7NKE - chains C and D of the 4 polymer chains in the assembly; structure by X-ray diffraction, 2.35 A resolution.

Chain C:
Name: Retinoic acid receptor RXR-alpha
Organism: Homo sapiens
Reference sequence: P19793 (RXRA_HUMAN); numbering as in UniProt (aligned over 223-462)
Sequence (244 residues; numbered 219 to 462; the number before each row is that of its first residue):
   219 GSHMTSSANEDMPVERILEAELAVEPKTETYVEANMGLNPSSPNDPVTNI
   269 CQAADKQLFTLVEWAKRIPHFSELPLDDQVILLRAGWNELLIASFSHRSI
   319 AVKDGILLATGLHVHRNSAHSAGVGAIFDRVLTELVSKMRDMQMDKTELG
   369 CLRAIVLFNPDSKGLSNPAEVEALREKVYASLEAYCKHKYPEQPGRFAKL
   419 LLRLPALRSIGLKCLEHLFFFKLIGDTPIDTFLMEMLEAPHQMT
Not modelled in the structure: 219-227, 245-261, 458-462
Differences from the reference sequence: expression tag (219-222)
Residues lining bound ligands: 2,4-ditert-butylphenol (UGW): Val-265, Ile-268, Ala-272, Trp-305, Asn-306, Leu-309, Ile-310, Phe-313, Ile-324, Leu-326, Val-342, Ile-345, Phe-346, Val-349, Cys-432, His-435, Leu-436, Phe-439
UniProt features mapped onto this chain:
  - region: Arg-348 to Gly-368 (Required for nuclear export)
  - binding site (9-cis-retinoate): Arg-316, Ala-327
  - binding site (all-trans-retinoate): Arg-316, Ala-327
  - modified residue (Phosphoserine): Ser-259, Ser-260
  - mutagenesis: Val-280 (V280A: Abolished ubiquitination and degradation by UBR5), Glu-352 to Thr-462 (No impact on acetylation by EP300), Met-357 to Met-360 (Abolishes nuclear export), Leu-418 to Leu-430 (Abolishes nuclear localization), Glu-434 (E434N/Q/K/A: As a heterodimer with NR1H4, impairs interaction with coactivator NCOA1. Impairs transcriptional activity)
What the authors report for this chain:
  - binding site for 2,4-ditert-butylphenol: Cys-432

Chain D:
Name: Nuclear receptor coactivator 2
Reference sequence: Q15596 (NCOA2_HUMAN); residues 686-698 here = UniProt positions 686-698
Sequence (13 residues; numbered 686 to 698; the number before each row is that of its first residue):
   686 KHKILHRLLQDSS
Not modelled in the structure: 686, 697-698

Chain C / chain D interface:
Contacting residue pairs (26):
  Phe-277(C) with Leu-693(D), hydrophobic
  Val-280(C) with Leu-690(D), hydrophobic; Leu-693(D); Leu-694(D), hydrophobic
  Lys-284(C) with Leu-693(D), hydrogen bond (side chain-backbone); Leu-694(D); Asp-696(D)
  Leu-294(C) with His-691(D); Leu-694(D), hydrophobic
  Gln-297(C) with Leu-694(D)
  Val-298(C) with His-687(D); Leu-690(D); His-691(D); Leu-694(D), hydrophobic
  Leu-301(C) with Leu-690(D), hydrophobic
  Arg-302(C) with His-687(D), hydrogen bond; Leu-690(D)
  Thr-449(C) with Ile-689(D)
  Phe-450(C) with Ile-689(D), hydrophobic; Leu-690(D); Leu-693(D), hydrophobic
  Glu-453(C) with His-687(D); Lys-688(D), hydrogen bond (side chain-backbone); Ile-689(D), hydrogen bond (side chain-backbone); Leu-690(D), hydrogen bond (side chain-backbone)
  Glu-456(C) with His-687(D), salt bridge
Also at the interface, not in a pair above, chain C (17 interface residues in all): Glu-281, Phe-289, Asp-295, Met-454, Ala-457
Also at the interface, not in a pair above, chain D (9 interface residues in all): Gln-695

Overview:
Chain C and chain D form an interface of 17 and 9 residues respectively, with 5 hydrogen bonds and 1 salt
bridge. Polar pairs include Glu-456(C)/His-687(D), Lys-284(C)/Leu-693(D) and Arg-302(C)/His-687(D). Chain C
binds 2,4-ditert-butylphenol. From the paper: a binding site for 2,4-ditert-butylphenol at Cys-432(C).
Chain C is Retinoic acid receptor RXR-alpha (Homo sapiens) and chain D is Nuclear receptor coactivator 2; the
structure, Crystal structure of human RXRalpha ligand binding domain in complex with 2,4-di-tert-butylphenol
and a coactivator fragment, was determined by X-ray diffraction.
